Entry 7CUE (X-ray diffraction, 2.75 A resolution); this record covers chains A and B of the 7 polymer chains in the assembly.

== Chain A ==
Name: Hemoglobin subunit alpha
Source organism: Homo sapiens
Reference sequence: P69905 (HBA_HUMAN); residues 0-141 here correspond to UniProt positions 1-142 (UniProt number = residue number + 1)
Chain sequence (142 residues; each row starts with the number of its first residue; numbering starts at 0):
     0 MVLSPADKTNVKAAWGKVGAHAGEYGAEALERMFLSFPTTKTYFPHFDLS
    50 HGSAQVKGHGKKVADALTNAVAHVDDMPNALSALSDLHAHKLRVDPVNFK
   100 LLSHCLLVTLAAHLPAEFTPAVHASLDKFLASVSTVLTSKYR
Unresolved in the structure: 0
Ion coordination: heme Fe near H87 (its only coordinating residue here)
Ligand contacts: heme (HEM): M32, T39, Y42, F43, H45, F46, H58, K61, V62, A65, L66, L83, L86, H87, L91, V93, N97, F98, L101, V132, L136
Curated features (UniProtKB/Swiss-Prot):
  - binding site (O2): H58
  - binding site (heme b): H87
  - site: T8, N9 (Microbial infection: Cleavage), K11 (Not glycated), A13, W14 (Microbial infection: Cleavage), Y24, G25 (Microbial infection: Cleavage), L29, E30 (Microbial infection: Cleavage), H45, F46 (Microbial infection: Cleavage), D47, L48 (Microbial infection: Cleavage), S52, A53 (Microbial infection: Cleavage), V55, K56 (Microbial infection: Cleavage), K56 (Not glycated), G59, K60 (Microbial infection: Cleavage), K60 (Not glycated), K90 (Not glycated), L91, R92 (Microbial infection: Cleavage), K99 (Not glycated), L106, V107 (Microbial infection: Cleavage), T108, L109 (Microbial infection: Cleavage), V121, H122 (Microbial infection: Cleavage), S133, T134 (Microbial infection: Cleavage)
  - modified residue: S3 (Phosphoserine), K7 (N6-succinyllysine), T8 (Phosphothreonine), K11 (N6-succinyllysine), K16 (N6-acetyllysine), Y24 (Phosphotyrosine), S35 (Phosphoserine), K40 (N6-succinyllysine), S49 (Phosphoserine), S102 (Phosphoserine), T108 (Phosphothreonine), S124 (Phosphoserine), S131 (Phosphoserine), T134 (Phosphothreonine), T137 (Phosphothreonine), S138 (Phosphoserine)
  - glycosylation (N-linked (Glc) (glycation) lysine): K7, K16, K40, K61

== Chain B ==
Name: Hemoglobin subunit beta
Source organism: Homo sapiens
Reference sequence: P68871 (HBB_HUMAN); residues 0-146 here correspond to UniProt positions 1-147 (UniProt number = residue number + 1)
Chain sequence (147 residues; row label = number of the first residue in the row; numbering starts at 0):
     0 MVHLTPEEKSAVTALWGKVNVDEVGGEALGRLLVVYPWTQRFFESFGDLS
    50 TPDAVMGNPKVKAHGKKVLGAFSDGLAHLDNLKGTFATLSELHCDKLHVD
   100 PENFRLLGNVLVCVLAHHFGKEFTPPVQAAYQKVVAGVANALAHKYH
Unresolved in the structure: 0
Ion coordination: heme Fe near H92 (its only coordinating residue here)
Ligand contacts: heme (HEM): L31, T38, F41, F42, F45, H63, K66, V67, A70, F71, F85, L88, L91, H92, L96, V98, N102, F103, L106, V137, L141
Curated features (UniProtKB/Swiss-Prot):
  - binding site ((2R)-2,3-bisphosphoglycerate): V1, H2, K82, H143
  - binding site (heme b): H63, H92
  - site: E7, K8 (Microbial infection: Cleavage), G25, E26 (Microbial infection: Cleavage), G29, R30 (Microbial infection: Cleavage), Y35, P36 (Microbial infection: Cleavage), W37, T38 (Microbial infection: Cleavage), F45, G46 (Microbial infection: Cleavage), D52, A53 (Microbial infection: Cleavage), G56, N57 (Microbial infection: Cleavage), K59 (Not glycated), F71, S72 (Microbial infection: Cleavage), G74, L75 (Microbial infection: Cleavage), K82 (Not glycated), T84, F85 (Microbial infection: Cleavage), H92, C93 (Microbial infection: Cleavage), K95 (Not glycated), R104, L105 (Microbial infection: Cleavage), L110, V111 (Microbial infection: Cleavage), G119, K120 (Microbial infection: Cleavage), F122, T123 (Microbial infection: Cleavage), A128, A129 (Microbial infection: Cleavage) and 2 more in UniProt
  - modified residue: V1 (N-acetylvaline), S9 (Phosphoserine), T12 (Phosphothreonine), S44 (Phosphoserine), T50 (Phosphothreonine), K59 (N6-acetyllysine), K82 (N6-acetyllysine), T87 (Phosphothreonine), C93 (S-nitrosocysteine), K144 (N6-acetyllysine)
  - glycosylation: V1 (N-linked (Glc) (glycation) valine), K8 (N-linked (Glc) (glycation) lysine), K17 (N-linked (Glc) (glycation) lysine), K66 (N-linked (Glc) (glycation) lysine), K120 (N-linked (Glc) (glycation) lysine), K144 (N-linked (Glc) (glycation) lysine)

== Interface between chain A and chain B ==
Contacting residue pairs (36):
  R31(A) - F122(B)  hydrogen bond (side chain-backbone)
  R31(A) - T123(B)
  R31(A) - P124(B)
  R31(A) - Q127(B)  hydrogen bond
  L34(A) - P124(B)  hydrophobic
  L34(A) - P125(B)
  L34(A) - A128(B)
  S35(A) - Q127(B)
  S35(A) - A128(B)  hydrogen bond (side chain-backbone)
  S35(A) - Q131(B)
  F36(A) - Q131(B)
  H103(A) - N108(B)  hydrogen bond
  H103(A) - V111(B)
  H103(A) - C112(B)
  H103(A) - Q131(B)  hydrogen bond
  C104(A) - Q127(B)
  V107(A) - V111(B)  hydrophobic
  V107(A) - A115(B)
  V107(A) - F122(B)  hydrophobic
  V107(A) - Q127(B)
  A110(A) - C112(B)
  A110(A) - H116(B)
  A111(A) - A115(B)
  A111(A) - G119(B)
  H112(A) - K120(B)
  P114(A) - H116(B)  hydrogen bond (backbone-side chain)
  F117(A) - R30(B)  hydrogen bond (backbone-side chain)
  F117(A) - H116(B)
  T118(A) - R30(B)
  P119(A) - R30(B)
  P119(A) - M55(B)  hydrophobic
  H122(A) - R30(B)  hydrogen bond
  H122(A) - V34(B)
  A123(A) - V34(B)
  D126(A) - V34(B)
  D126(A) - Y35(B)
Interface residues without a listed pair, chain A (23 interface residues in all): E23, E30, K99, L100, L106, A120
Interface residues without a listed pair, chain B (22 interface residues in all): V33, P51, R104, V109

== In short ==
The interface between chain A and chain B involves 23 residues on one side and 22 on the other, with 8
hydrogen bonds. Polar pairs include R31(A)-F122(B), R31(A)-Q127(B) and S35(A)-A128(B). Bound to chain A: heme.
Ligands of chain B: heme.
Chain A is Hemoglobin subunit alpha and chain B is Hemoglobin subunit beta, both from Homo sapiens; the
structure, Crystal structure of HID2 bound to human Hemoglobin, was determined by X-ray diffraction.
